1SFC - chains B and C of the 4 polymer chains in the assembly; structure by X-ray diffraction, 2.40 A resolution.

Chain B:
Protein: Protein (syntaxin 1A)
Organism: Rattus norvegicus
Notes: fragment: proteolytically protected fragment
Reference sequence: P32851 (STX1A_RAT); residues 180-262 here = UniProt positions 180-262
Amino-acid sequence (83 residues; row label = number of the first residue in the row):
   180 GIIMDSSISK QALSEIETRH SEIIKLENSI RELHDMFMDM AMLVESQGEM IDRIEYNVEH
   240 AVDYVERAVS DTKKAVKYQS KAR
Disordered / not traced: 180-187, 260-262
UniProt features mapped onto this chain:
  - site: Lys253, Ala254 (Microbial infection: Cleavage)
  - modified residue: Ser188 (Phosphoserine)
  - cross-link (Glycyl lysine isopeptide (Lys-Gly)): Lys252 (interchain with G-Cter in SUMO), Lys253 (interchain with G-Cter in SUMO), Lys256 (interchain with G-Cter in SUMO)
Bound ions: Sr2+ near Asp218 (its only coordinating residue here)

Chain C:
Protein: Protein (snap-25B)
Organism: Rattus norvegicus
Notes: fragment: proteolytically protected fragment
Reference sequence: P60881 (SNP25_RAT); numbering as in UniProt (aligned over 1-83)
Amino-acid sequence (83 residues; each row starts with the number of its first residue):
     1 MAEDADMRNE LEEMQRRADQ LADESLESTR RMLQLVEESK DAGIRTLVML DEQGEQLDRV
    61 EEGMNHINQD MKEAEKNLKD LGK
Disordered / not traced: 1-6
Bound ions: Sr2+ site 1: Asp51, Glu55; Sr2+ site 2 near Glu55 (its only coordinating residue here)

How chain B and chain C interact:
Pairs across the interface - 70 pairs, chain B then chain C:
  Lys189(B) - Leu11(C)
  Lys189(B) - Met14(C)
  Lys189(B) - Gln15(C)  hydrogen bond
  Leu192(B) - Met14(C)
  Leu192(B) - Arg17(C)
  Leu192(B) - Ala18(C)  hydrophobic
  Ile195(B) - Ala18(C)  hydrophobic
  Ile195(B) - Leu21(C)  hydrophobic
  Glu196(B) - Arg17(C)  salt bridge
  Glu196(B) - Leu21(C)
  His199(B) - Leu21(C)
  His199(B) - Glu24(C)
  His199(B) - Ser25(C)  hydrogen bond
  Ile202(B) - Ser25(C)
  Ile202(B) - Ser28(C)
  Ile202(B) - Thr29(C)
  Ile202(B) - Met32(C)  hydrophobic
  Ile203(B) - Ser28(C)
  Leu205(B) - Met32(C)  hydrophobic
  Glu206(B) - Ser28(C)  hydrogen bond
  Glu206(B) - Arg31(C)  salt bridge
  Glu206(B) - Met32(C)
  Ile209(B) - Met32(C)  hydrophobic
  Ile209(B) - Leu35(C)  hydrophobic
  Arg210(B) - Arg31(C)
  Arg210(B) - Leu35(C)
  His213(B) - Leu35(C)
  His213(B) - Glu38(C)  salt bridge
  His213(B) - Ser39(C)
  Phe216(B) - Ser39(C)
  Phe216(B) - Ala42(C)
  Met217(B) - Glu38(C)
  Met217(B) - Ala42(C)  hydrophobic
  Ala220(B) - Arg45(C)
  Ala220(B) - Thr46(C)
  Ala220(B) - Met49(C)
  Val223(B) - Thr46(C)
  Val223(B) - Met49(C)  hydrophobic
  Val223(B) - Leu50(C)  hydrophobic
  Val223(B) - Gln53(C)  hydrogen bond (backbone-side chain)
  Glu224(B) - Arg45(C)  salt bridge
  Glu224(B) - Met49(C)
  Gly227(B) - Gln53(C)
  Ile230(B) - Gln53(C)
  Ile230(B) - Gln56(C)
  Asp231(B) - Gln56(C)
  Glu234(B) - Gln56(C)  hydrogen bond
  Glu234(B) - Arg59(C)  salt bridge
  Val237(B) - Met64(C)  hydrophobic
  Ala240(B) - Ile67(C)  hydrophobic
  Val241(B) - Gly63(C)
  Val241(B) - Ile67(C)  hydrophobic
  Val244(B) - Ile67(C)  hydrophobic
  Val244(B) - Asp70(C)
  Val244(B) - Met71(C)  hydrophobic
  Glu245(B) - Asp70(C)
  Val248(B) - Asp70(C)
  Val248(B) - Glu73(C)
  Val248(B) - Ala74(C)  hydrophobic
  Val248(B) - Asn77(C)  hydrogen bond (backbone-side chain)
  Thr251(B) - Asn77(C)
  Thr251(B) - Leu78(C)
  Lys252(B) - Asn77(C)
  Ala254(B) - Leu81(C)
  Val255(B) - Asn77(C)
  Val255(B) - Asp80(C)
  Val255(B) - Leu81(C)
  Gln258(B) - Asp80(C)
  Gln258(B) - Leu81(C)
  Gln258(B) - Lys83(C)
Also at the interface, not in a pair above, chain B (36 interface residues in all): Arg198, Met219, Gln226, Ile233
Also at the interface, not in a pair above, chain C (41 interface residues in all): Ala22, Val36, Gly43, Leu57, Val60, His66

Summary:
36 residues of chain B and 41 residues of chain C are in contact; the contacts include 6 hydrogen bonds and 5
salt bridges. Polar pairs include Glu196(B)-Arg17(C), Glu206(B)-Arg31(C) and His213(B)-Glu38(C). The Sr2+ site
1 is built by Asp51(C) and Glu55(C).
Here chain B is Protein (syntaxin 1A) and chain C is Protein (snap-25B), both from Rattus norvegicus. Entry
1SFC (Neuronal synaptic fusion complex) was determined by X-ray diffraction.
